6HIY - chains Cp and CA of the 41 polymer chains in the assembly; structure by electron microscopy, 3.27 A resolution.

Chain Cp:
Protein: mS41
Organism: Trypanosoma brucei brucei
UniProt: Q389L3 (Q389L3_TRYB2); residue numbers follow UniProt; this construct covers 1-187
Sequence (187 residues; each row starts with the number of its first residue):
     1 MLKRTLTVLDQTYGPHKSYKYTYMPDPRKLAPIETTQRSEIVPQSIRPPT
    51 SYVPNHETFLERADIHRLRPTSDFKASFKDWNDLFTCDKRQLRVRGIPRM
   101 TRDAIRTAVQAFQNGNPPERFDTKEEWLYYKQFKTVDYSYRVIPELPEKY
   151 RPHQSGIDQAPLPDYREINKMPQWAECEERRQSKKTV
Disordered / not traced: 1-9, 185-187
Ligand contacts: spermidine (SPD): Tyr13, Gly14, Pro15

Chain CA:
Molecule: 9S rRNA
Organism: Trypanosoma brucei brucei
Sequence (621 nucleotides; numbered 1 to 621; the number before each row is that of its first residue):
     1 UAAAUUAUGGUCAAUUGUUAGUAUUCAUAUUAAUUUUUUUAAAUGUUUUA
    51 UCAUUUUAUAAAGGUUUAUUUUUGAAAGAUUUUUUGUAUAAAAUUUUAGG
   101 AAUAGUUAAUAAUAAUUUAUAAUUUUGAUUAGAUUGUUUUGUUAAUGCUA
   151 UUAGAUGGGUGUGGAAAAAUAAAAAAAAUAAUUAAUAUAUAUCAAUAAUA
   201 AAUUAAAUUAAUCUAUUAGUCAGAAAUGGAUGCCAGCCGUUGCGGUAAUU
   251 UCUAUGCUUUUAAAUAUUAUACAAUUAUCAUAUUAAAUUGUUAAGUGUUG
   301 AUUUAACCAAUAAAAAUAUAAAUAAUUUUUAUUUGUUUUUAAACACCAUU
   351 AGGUAUAUGCAAAUAUAAAAUUAUAGUAAUUAUAAAUUAUAUUAUAUUAU
   401 AUUUAUUCAUAUAAUUAAUAGGAUAAUAUUUGUAGUUUUUGAUACCAUGA
   451 UAAGGAUUAUAAAUUGAAAGUGGUAAUAUCAUAAUCAAAAUUUAUUAUUU
   501 AUAUUAAAUAUGUAUGUGUAGAUAAAAUAAGAAAUUAAAAAGGUAUUGUU
   551 GCCCACCAAUUUUUAUAAUAAAAAUAACGUGCAGUAAUUAAUAUAUUUAU
   601 AAAAAUAUAUUUUUUUUUUUU
Disordered / not traced: 395-537
Differences from the reference sequence: conflict U298 (C2839 in 343546); insertion (614-621)
Bound ions: Mg2+ site 1 near A27 (its only coordinating residue here); Mg2+ site 2: A61, A155; Mg2+ site 3 near U65 (its only coordinating residue here); Mg2+ site 4 near A68 (its only coordinating residue here); Mg2+ site 5 near A76 (its only coordinating residue here); Mg2+ site 6: A224, A225; Mg2+ site 7: U281, A367; Mg2+ site 8 near U339 (its only coordinating residue here); Mg2+ site 9 near A385 (its only coordinating residue here); Mg2+ site 10: A386, U387; Mg2+ site 11 near A541 (its only coordinating residue here); Mg2+ site 12 near U563 (its only coordinating residue here); 4 more Mg2+ sites not listed
Ligand contacts:
  - spermidine (SPD), molecule 1: A27, U28, G239, A266, U267, U268
  - spermidine (SPD), molecule 2: A218, U259, U261, A262, A263, A264
  - spermine (SPM): U66, U67, U95, U96, U97, U125, U126, G127, A128, U129

Chain Cp / chain CA interface:
Pairs across the interface (71; chain Cp residue first):
  Asp10(Cp) with U28(CA), hydrogen bond to the phosphate; A29(CA), hydrogen bond to the phosphate; U267(CA), base contact; U268(CA), base contact
  Gln11(Cp) with A29(CA), hydrogen bond to the phosphate; U30(CA), phosphate contact; U31(CA), hydrogen bond to the phosphate; A32(CA), base contact; A33(CA), hydrogen bond to the base; A266(CA), base contact; U267(CA), base contact; U268(CA), base contact
  Thr12(Cp) with A29(CA), phosphate contact; U265(CA), hydrogen bond to the phosphate; A266(CA), base contact
  Tyr13(Cp) with U30(CA), phosphate contact; A264(CA), phosphate contact; U265(CA), phosphate contact
  Gly14(Cp) with A263(CA), phosphate contact
  Pro15(Cp) with U31(CA), phosphate contact; A262(CA), sugar contact; A263(CA), phosphate contact
  His16(Cp) with U30(CA), phosphate contact; U31(CA), salt bridge to the phosphate
  Ser18(Cp) with A262(CA), base contact
  Lys20(Cp) with A200(CA), phosphate contact; A201(CA), salt bridge to the phosphate
  Leu30(Cp) with A207(CA), base contact
  Arg38(Cp) with U183(CA), salt bridge to the phosphate
  Gln44(Cp) with U183(CA), hydrogen bond to the base
  His66(Cp) with G45(CA), hydrogen bond to the sugar
  Arg67(Cp) with G45(CA), hydrogen bond to the base
  Leu68(Cp) with U44(CA), sugar contact; G45(CA), base contact
  Asp88(Cp) with A184(CA), phosphate contact
  Lys89(Cp) with A184(CA), hydrogen bond to the phosphate; A185(CA), salt bridge to the phosphate; A187(CA), salt bridge to the phosphate
  Arg90(Cp) with A185(CA), salt bridge to the phosphate; U186(CA), base contact
  Arg93(Cp) with U186(CA), hydrogen bond to the base; A187(CA), hydrogen bond to the base; U188(CA), salt bridge to the phosphate
  Arg99(Cp) with A42(CA), hydrogen bond to the base; A43(CA), hydrogen bond to the base; A187(CA), sugar contact
  Met100(Cp) with U44(CA), base contact
  Arg102(Cp) with A187(CA), salt bridge to the phosphate; U188(CA), salt bridge to the phosphate
  Arg106(Cp) with U183(CA), hydrogen bond to the sugar; A184(CA), salt bridge to the phosphate
  Thr107(Cp) with A180(CA), sugar contact
  Gln110(Cp) with A181(CA), hydrogen bond to the sugar; U182(CA), phosphate contact; A184(CA), hydrogen bond to the phosphate
  Ala111(Cp) with A180(CA), sugar contact
  Asn114(Cp) with A181(CA), hydrogen bond to the phosphate; U182(CA), phosphate contact
  Asn116(Cp) with A181(CA), hydrogen bond to the phosphate
  Arg120(Cp) with A180(CA), hydrogen bond to the sugar
  Thr123(Cp) with G45(CA), base contact
  Lys124(Cp) with G45(CA), base contact
  Trp127(Cp) with G45(CA), stacking on the base
  Val136(Cp) with A169(CA), base contact
  Asp137(Cp) with U46(CA), base contact
  Tyr138(Cp) with G45(CA), hydrogen bond to the phosphate; U46(CA), base contact
  Ser139(Cp) with U46(CA), base contact; U47(CA), base contact
  Tyr140(Cp) with G45(CA), base contact; U47(CA), hydrogen bond to the phosphate
Also at the interface, not in a pair above, chain Cp (42 interface residues in all): Tyr23, Ser39, Val42, Lys131, Val142
Also at the interface, not in a pair above, chain CA (38 interface residues in all): U48, U49, A53, U170, A173, U179

In short:
42 residues of chain Cp and 38 residues of chain CA are in contact, with 22 hydrogen bonds, 10 salt bridges
and 1 aromatic stacking contact. Polar pairs include Gln11(Cp)-A33(CA), Gln44(Cp)-U183(CA) and
Arg67(Cp)-G45(CA). One spermidine molecule is bound between chain Cp and chain CA.
Here chain Cp is mS41 and chain CA is 9S rRNA, both from Trypanosoma brucei brucei. Entry 6HIY (Cryo-EM
structure of the Trypanosoma brucei mitochondrial ribosome - This entry contains the body of the ...) was
determined by electron microscopy, deposited together with 6HIV, 6HIW, 6HIX and 6HIZ.
